PDB entry 6NSN | X-ray diffraction, 2.60 A resolution | chains A and C of the 4 polymer chains in the assembly

Chain A:
Name: TetR family transcriptional regulator CifR
Organism: Pseudomonas aeruginosa
UniProtKB: A0A0H2ZCS5 (A0A0H2ZCS5_PSEAB); numbering as in UniProt (aligned over 1-196)
Chain sequence (198 residues; row label = number of the first residue in the row; numbers below 1 keep their minus sign (Gly-1 is residue -1)):
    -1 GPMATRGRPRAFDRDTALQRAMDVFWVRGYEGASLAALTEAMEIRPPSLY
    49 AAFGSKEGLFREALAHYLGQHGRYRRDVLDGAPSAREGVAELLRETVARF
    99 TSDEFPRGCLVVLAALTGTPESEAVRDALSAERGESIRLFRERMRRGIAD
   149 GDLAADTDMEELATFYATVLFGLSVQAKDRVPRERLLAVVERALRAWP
Not modelled in the structure: -1 to 2
Modified residues: Cys107 (S-hydroxycysteine; CSO)
Sequence notes: expression tag (-1 to 0); engineered mutation Thr99 (Cys in A0A0H2ZCS5), Arg181 (Cys in A0A0H2ZCS5)
What the authors report for this chain:
  - binding site for the 26-nt DNA strand (chain C): Arg4, Arg6, Pro44, Pro45
  - contacts within the chain: Tyr28-Lys54 (hydrogen bond), Glu29-Lys54 (hydrogen bond), Ala31-Lys54 (hydrogen bond), Leu36-Leu57 (hydrophobic contact), Leu47-Leu57 (hydrophobic contact)
  - mutagenesis - R6A: decreased binding to the 26-nt DNA strand (chain C)
  - mutagenesis - C107S: decreased binding to operator DNA
  - mutagenesis - C107T: abolished binding to the 26-nt DNA strand (chain C)
  - mutagenesis - C99T/C181R: increased expression
  - mutagenesis - C99T: unchanged expression
  - binding site for the 26-nt DNA strand: Arg6, Leu33, Tyr48, Lys54

Chain C:
Molecule: 26-nt DNA strand
Sequence (26 nucleotides; row label = number of the first residue in the row):
     1 TTATTTGTATCGATCACTATAAATTT

How chain A and chain C interact:
Pairs across the interface - 18 pairs, chain A then chain C:
  Arg4(A) - DA3(C)  hydrogen bond to the sugar
  Arg4(A) - DT4(C)  sugar contact
  Gly5(A) - DA3(C)  base contact
  Gly5(A) - DT4(C)  sugar contact
  Arg6(A) - DT4(C)  hydrogen bond to the base
  Arg6(A) - DT5(C)  hydrogen bond to the base
  Arg6(A) - DT6(C)  sugar contact
  Pro7(A) - DT5(C)  phosphate contact
  Arg8(A) - DT5(C)  salt bridge to the phosphate
  Arg8(A) - DT6(C)  phosphate contact
  Ala9(A) - DT5(C)  phosphate contact
  Ala9(A) - DT6(C)  hydrogen bond to the phosphate
  Phe10(A) - DT6(C)  phosphate contact
  Arg43(A) - DG7(C)  salt bridge to the phosphate
  Arg43(A) - DT8(C)  base contact
  Pro45(A) - DG7(C)  base contact
  Pro45(A) - DT8(C)  base contact
  Ser46(A) - DT6(C)  hydrogen bond to the phosphate
Interface residues without a listed pair, chain A (11 interface residues in all): Pro44
Interface residues without a listed pair, chain C (8 interface residues in all): DT2, DA9

Overview:
Chain A and chain C form an interface of 11 and 8 residues respectively, with 5 hydrogen bonds and 2 salt
bridges. Among the polar pairs are Arg6(A)-DT4(C), Arg6(A)-DT5(C) and Arg4(A)-DA3(C). From the paper: a
binding site for the 26-nt DNA strand (chain C) at Arg4(A), Arg6(A) and Pro44(A) among others; R6A of chain A
reduces binding to the 26-nt DNA strand (chain C); 5 substitutions were tested in all.
Chain A is TetR family transcriptional regulator CifR (Pseudomonas aeruginosa) and chain C is a 26-nt DNA
strand; the structure, TetR family transcriptional regulator CifR C99T-C181R Cysteines mutant complexed with
26bp double-strand operator DNA, was determined by X-ray diffraction, deposited together with 6NSM and 6NSR.
